PDB entry 6SMW | X-ray diffraction, 1.54 A resolution | chains A and D of the 4 polymer chains in the assembly

[Chain A (and D)]
Name: Serine hydroxymethyltransferase 2, mitochondrial
Organism: Arabidopsis thaliana
Notes: EC 2.1.2.1; chain D of this document is another copy of the same molecule, construct and numbering; everything in this record applies to it too
Reference sequence: Q94C74 (GLYM2_ARATH); residues 41-517 here = UniProt positions 41-517
Chain sequence (480 residues; numbered 38 to 517; the number before each row is that of its first residue):
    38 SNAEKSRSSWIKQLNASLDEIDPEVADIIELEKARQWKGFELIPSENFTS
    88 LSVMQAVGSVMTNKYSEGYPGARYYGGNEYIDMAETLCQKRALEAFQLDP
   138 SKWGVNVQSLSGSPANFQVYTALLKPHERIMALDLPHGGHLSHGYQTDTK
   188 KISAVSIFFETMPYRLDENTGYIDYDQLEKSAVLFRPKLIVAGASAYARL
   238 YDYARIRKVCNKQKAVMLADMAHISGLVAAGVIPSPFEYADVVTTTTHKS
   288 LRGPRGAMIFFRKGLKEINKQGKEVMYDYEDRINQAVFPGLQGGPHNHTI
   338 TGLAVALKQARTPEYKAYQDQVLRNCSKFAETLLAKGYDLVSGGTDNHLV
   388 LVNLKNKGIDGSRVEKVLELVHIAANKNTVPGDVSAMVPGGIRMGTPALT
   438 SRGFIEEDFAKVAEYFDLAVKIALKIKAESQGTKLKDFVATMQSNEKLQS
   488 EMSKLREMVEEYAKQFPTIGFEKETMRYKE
Not modelled in the structure: 38-42 (chain D: fully traced)
Construct notes: expression tag (38-40)
Ligand contacts:
  - ly231514 (LYA; 2-{4-[2-(2-amino-4-oxo-4,7-dihydro-3H-pyrrolo[2,3-d]pyrimidin-5-yl)-ethyl]-benzoylamino}-pentanedioic acid): Y111, F325, P326
  - pyridoxyl-serine-5-monophosphate (PLS; [3-hydroxy-2-methyl-5-phosphonooxymethyl-pyridin-4-ylmethyl]-serine), molecule 1: S82, S148, G149, S150, P151, N153, H177, S179, H180, A231, S232, D257, A259, H260, T283, H285, K286, R430
  - pyridoxyl-serine-5-monophosphate (PLS), molecule 2: Y102, E104, Y112, G330, G331
UniProt features mapped onto this chain:
  - binding site (L-serine): S82, E104, Y112, H260, K286, R430
  - binding site (pemetrexed): S82, Y102, E104, Y112, S148 to S150, H177, S232, H260, G331, R430
  - binding site (methotrexate): E104, T184 to T186, K414
  - modified residue: K286 (N6-(pyridoxal phosphate)lysine)
Reported in the primary citation:
  - binding site for ly231514: Y111, L172, G176, L178, K187, I189, N415, T416, A423

[Chain A / chain D interface]
Contacting residue pairs (27):
  H164(A) - H164(D)
  H164(A) - E197(D)
  R166(A) - E197(D)  salt bridge
  R166(A) - T198(D)  hydrogen bond (side chain-backbone)
  Q183(A) - R223(D)
  T184(A) - R223(D)
  D185(A) - R223(D)  salt bridge
  D185(A) - Q250(D)
  D185(A) - K251(D)
  E197(A) - H164(D)
  E197(A) - R166(D)  salt bridge
  E197(A) - E197(D)
  T198(A) - R166(D)  hydrogen bond (backbone-side chain)
  M199(A) - L221(D)
  M199(A) - F222(D)  hydrophobic
  P200(A) - L221(D)
  R202(A) - L221(D)
  S218(A) - L221(D)
  V220(A) - R202(D)
  L221(A) - M199(D)
  L221(A) - P200(D)
  L221(A) - R202(D)
  L221(A) - S218(D)
  F222(A) - F222(D)  hydrophobic
  R223(A) - Q183(D)  hydrogen bond (side chain-backbone)
  R223(A) - T184(D)
  R223(A) - D185(D)  salt bridge
Also at the interface, not in a pair above, chain D (17 interface residues in all): K225

[In short]
Chain A and chain D form an interface of 15 and 17 residues respectively, with 3 hydrogen bonds and 4 salt
bridges. Among the polar pairs are R166(A)-E197(D), D185(A)-R223(D) and R166(A)-T198(D). Chain A binds
pyridoxyl-serine-5-monophosphate and ly231514. The paper reports a binding site for ly231514 at Y111(A),
L172(A) and G176(A) among others.
Chain A and chain D are both Serine hydroxymethyltransferase 2, mitochondrial (Arabidopsis thaliana); the
structure, A. thaliana serine hydroxymethyltransferase isoform 2 (AtSHMT2) in complex with pemetrexed, was
determined by X-ray diffraction, deposited together with 6SMN and 6SMR.
